Entry 7BLZ (electron microscopy, 3.10 A resolution); this record covers chains C and D of the 15 polymer chains in the assembly.

== Chain C ==
Name: Photosystem I iron-sulfur center
From: Cyanidioschyzon merolae (strain 10D)
Notes: EC 1.97.1.12
Reference sequence: Q85G47 (PSAC_CYAM1); numbering as in UniProt (aligned over 2-81)
Amino-acid sequence (80 residues; numbered 2 to 81; the number before each row is that of its first residue):
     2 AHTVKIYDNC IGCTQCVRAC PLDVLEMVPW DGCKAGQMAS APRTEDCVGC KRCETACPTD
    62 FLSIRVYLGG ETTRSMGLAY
Bound ions: 4Fe-4S cluster Fe site 1: C11, C14, C17, C58; 4Fe-4S cluster Fe site 2: C21, C48, C51, C54
Ligand contacts:
  - 4Fe-4S cluster (SF4), molecule 1: V5, A20, C21, P22, L23, V25, L26, C48, V49, G50, C51, K52, R53, C54, V67
  - 4Fe-4S cluster (SF4), molecule 2: C11, I12, G13, C14, T15, Q16, C17, M28, A40, A57, C58, P59, T60, S64, I65
Swiss-Prot annotation at these positions:
  - binding site ([4Fe-4S] cluster): C11, C14, C17, C21, C48, C51, C54, C58

== Chain D ==
Name: Photosystem I p700 chlorophyll A apoprotein A2
From: Cyanidioschyzon merolae (strain 10D)
Reference sequence: Q85FY0 (Q85FY0_CYAM1); residues 2-139 here = UniProt positions 2-139
Amino-acid sequence (138 residues; each row starts with the number of its first residue):
     2 LNLKMPSPSF LGSTGGWLRC AETEEKYAMT WSSDQQHIFE MPTGGAAVMN SGDNLLYLAR
    62 KEQALALATQ LRTQFKIQDY KIYRIFPSGE VQYLHPKDGV LPYQVNKGRE QVGRVKSTIG
   122 KNVNPAQVKF TSKATYDR

== Interface between chain C and chain D ==
Residue-residue contacts (70; chain C residue first):
  T4(C) with Y137(D)
  K6(C) with G114(D); V116(D); Y137(D)
  I7(C) with G114(D), hydrogen bond (backbone-backbone); R115(D); V116(D), hydrogen bond (backbone-backbone)
  Y8(C) with V116(D), hydrophobic; S118(D); T119(D); I120(D), hydrophobic; N123(D), hydrogen bond; Y137(D); R139(D)
  D9(C) with R115(D), salt bridge; V116(D), hydrogen bond (backbone-backbone); K117(D); S118(D), hydrogen bond (side chain-backbone)
  N10(C) with T119(D)
  T15(C) with Y104(D)
  V18(C) with P103(D); Y104(D)
  R19(C) with Y104(D)
  P22(C) with E63(D); L66(D)
  L23(C) with K62(D), hydrogen bond (backbone-side chain); E63(D); L66(D)
  D24(C) with K62(D); L66(D); L95(D); H96(D), salt bridge; P103(D)
  L26(C) with P103(D)
  E27(C) with P103(D); R110(D), salt bridge
  M28(C) with P103(D), hydrogen bond (backbone-backbone); Y104(D); V106(D), hydrophobic; R110(D), hydrogen bond (backbone-side chain)
  V29(C) with R110(D); Q112(D)
  P30(C) with N107(D); K108(D); R110(D)
  W31(C) with R115(D)
  Q38(C) with V106(D)
  M39(C) with Q112(D); R115(D)
  A40(C) with Q112(D), hydrogen bond (backbone-side chain)
  S41(C) with E111(D); Q112(D); V113(D), hydrogen bond (side chain-backbone)
  A42(C) with V113(D), hydrogen bond (backbone-backbone)
  P43(C) with V113(D), hydrophobic
  D47(C) with K62(D), salt bridge; R85(D), salt bridge
  F62(C) with I120(D), hydrophobic
  L63(C) with I120(D)
  R66(C) with I120(D)
  Y68(C) with N123(D); Y137(D), hydrophobic
  R75(C) with E26(D), salt bridge; R85(D)
  G78(C) with R61(D)
  A80(C) with A60(D); R61(D); Q64(D)
  Y81(C) with L19(D), hydrophobic; C21(D)
Interface residues without a listed pair, chain C (38 interface residues in all): V5, R44, V49, R53, L79
Interface residues without a listed pair, chain D (34 interface residues in all): Y28, Q105, D138

== In short ==
38 residues of chain C and 34 residues of chain D are in contact, with 11 hydrogen bonds and 6 salt bridges.
Polar contacts include D9(C)-R115(D), D24(C)-H96(D) and E27(C)-R110(D). Ligands of chain C: 4Fe-4S cluster.
UniProt lists 8 [4Fe-4S] cluster-binding residues on chain C.
Chain C is Photosystem I iron-sulfur center and chain D is Photosystem I p700 chlorophyll A apoprotein A2,
both from Cyanidioschyzon merolae (strain 10D); the structure, Red alga C.merolae Photosystem I, was
determined by electron microscopy.
